5B0Y - chains C and J of the 10 polymer chains in the assembly; structure by X-ray diffraction, 2.56 A resolution.

Chain C:
Protein: Histone H2A type 1-B/E
From: Homo sapiens
UniProt: P04908 (H2A1B_HUMAN); residues 0-129 here correspond to UniProt positions 1-130 (UniProt number = residue number + 1)
Amino-acid sequence (133 residues; each row starts with the number of its first residue; numbers below 1 keep their minus sign (Gly-3 is residue -3)):
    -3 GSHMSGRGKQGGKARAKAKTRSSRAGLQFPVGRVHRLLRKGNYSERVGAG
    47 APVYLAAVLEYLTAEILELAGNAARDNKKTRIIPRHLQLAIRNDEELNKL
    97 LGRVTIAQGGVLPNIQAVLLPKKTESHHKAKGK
Not modelled in the structure: -3 to 13, 119-129
Differences from the reference sequence: expression tag (-3 to -1)

Chain J:
Molecule: 146-nt DNA strand
From: Homo sapiens
Sequence (146 nucleotides; row label = number of the first residue in the row):
   147 ATCAATATCCACCTGCAGATTCTACCAAAAGTGTATTTGGAAACTGCTCC
   197 ATCAAAAGGCATGTTCAGCTGAATTCAGCTGAACATGCCTTTTGATGGAG
   247 CAGTTTCCAAATACACTTTTGGTAGAATCTGCAGGTGGATATTGAT
Bound ions: Mn2+ site 1: DG185, DG186; Mn2+ site 2 near DG217 (its only coordinating residue here); Mn2+ site 3 near DG267 (its only coordinating residue here); Mn2+ site 4 near DG280 (its only coordinating residue here)

Interface between chain C and chain J:
Pairs across the interface (16; chain C residue first):
  Ala14(C) - DT266(J)  phosphate contact
  Thr16(C) - DG267(J)  sugar contact
  Arg29(C) - DG268(J)  hydrogen bond to the phosphate
  Arg29(C) - DT269(J)  salt bridge to the phosphate
  Arg42(C) - DT258(J)  hydrogen bond to the sugar
  Arg42(C) - DA259(J)  phosphate contact
  Val43(C) - DT258(J)  phosphate contact
  Val43(C) - DA259(J)  hydrogen bond to the phosphate
  Gly44(C) - DT258(J)  phosphate contact
  Ala45(C) - DT258(J)  hydrogen bond to the phosphate
  Lys75(C) - DC278(J)  phosphate contact
  Lys75(C) - DA279(J)  salt bridge to the phosphate
  Thr76(C) - DG277(J)  sugar contact
  Thr76(C) - DC278(J)  hydrogen bond to the phosphate
  Arg77(C) - DG277(J)  hydrogen bond to the sugar
  Arg77(C) - DC278(J)  hydrogen bond to the phosphate
Also at the interface, not in a pair above, chain C (14 interface residues in all): Pro26, His31, Glu41, Lys74
Also at the interface, not in a pair above, chain J (10 interface residues in all): DT265

Summary:
14 residues of chain C and 10 residues of chain J are in contact; the contacts include 7 hydrogen bonds and 2
salt bridges. Among the polar pairs are Arg42(C)-DT258(J), Arg77(C)-DG277(J) and Arg29(C)-DG268(J). DG185(J)
and DG186(J) coordinate Mn2+ site 1.
Chain C is Histone H2A type 1-B/E and chain J is a 146-nt DNA strand, both from Homo sapiens; the structure,
Crystal structure of the nucleosome containing histone H3 with the crotonylated lysine 122, was determined by
X-ray diffraction (same publication as 5B0Z).
